7WJI - chains C and D of the 5 polymer chains in the assembly; structure by electron microscopy, 4.50 A resolution (low resolution: residue-level contacts below are approximate; hydrogen-bond / salt-bridge calls are withheld).

== Chain C ==
Name: Sodium leak channel non-selective protein, Extended tegument protein pp150
Organism: Homo sapiens
UniProt: chimeric construct of Q8IZF0, A0A076JQ90: residues 1-1738 from Q8IZF0 (NALCN_HUMAN) positions 1-1738 (same numbers); residues 1754-1992 from A0A076JQ90 positions 1056-1294 (UniProt number = residue number - 698)
Sequence (1992 residues; numbered 1 to 1992; the number before each row is that of its first residue):
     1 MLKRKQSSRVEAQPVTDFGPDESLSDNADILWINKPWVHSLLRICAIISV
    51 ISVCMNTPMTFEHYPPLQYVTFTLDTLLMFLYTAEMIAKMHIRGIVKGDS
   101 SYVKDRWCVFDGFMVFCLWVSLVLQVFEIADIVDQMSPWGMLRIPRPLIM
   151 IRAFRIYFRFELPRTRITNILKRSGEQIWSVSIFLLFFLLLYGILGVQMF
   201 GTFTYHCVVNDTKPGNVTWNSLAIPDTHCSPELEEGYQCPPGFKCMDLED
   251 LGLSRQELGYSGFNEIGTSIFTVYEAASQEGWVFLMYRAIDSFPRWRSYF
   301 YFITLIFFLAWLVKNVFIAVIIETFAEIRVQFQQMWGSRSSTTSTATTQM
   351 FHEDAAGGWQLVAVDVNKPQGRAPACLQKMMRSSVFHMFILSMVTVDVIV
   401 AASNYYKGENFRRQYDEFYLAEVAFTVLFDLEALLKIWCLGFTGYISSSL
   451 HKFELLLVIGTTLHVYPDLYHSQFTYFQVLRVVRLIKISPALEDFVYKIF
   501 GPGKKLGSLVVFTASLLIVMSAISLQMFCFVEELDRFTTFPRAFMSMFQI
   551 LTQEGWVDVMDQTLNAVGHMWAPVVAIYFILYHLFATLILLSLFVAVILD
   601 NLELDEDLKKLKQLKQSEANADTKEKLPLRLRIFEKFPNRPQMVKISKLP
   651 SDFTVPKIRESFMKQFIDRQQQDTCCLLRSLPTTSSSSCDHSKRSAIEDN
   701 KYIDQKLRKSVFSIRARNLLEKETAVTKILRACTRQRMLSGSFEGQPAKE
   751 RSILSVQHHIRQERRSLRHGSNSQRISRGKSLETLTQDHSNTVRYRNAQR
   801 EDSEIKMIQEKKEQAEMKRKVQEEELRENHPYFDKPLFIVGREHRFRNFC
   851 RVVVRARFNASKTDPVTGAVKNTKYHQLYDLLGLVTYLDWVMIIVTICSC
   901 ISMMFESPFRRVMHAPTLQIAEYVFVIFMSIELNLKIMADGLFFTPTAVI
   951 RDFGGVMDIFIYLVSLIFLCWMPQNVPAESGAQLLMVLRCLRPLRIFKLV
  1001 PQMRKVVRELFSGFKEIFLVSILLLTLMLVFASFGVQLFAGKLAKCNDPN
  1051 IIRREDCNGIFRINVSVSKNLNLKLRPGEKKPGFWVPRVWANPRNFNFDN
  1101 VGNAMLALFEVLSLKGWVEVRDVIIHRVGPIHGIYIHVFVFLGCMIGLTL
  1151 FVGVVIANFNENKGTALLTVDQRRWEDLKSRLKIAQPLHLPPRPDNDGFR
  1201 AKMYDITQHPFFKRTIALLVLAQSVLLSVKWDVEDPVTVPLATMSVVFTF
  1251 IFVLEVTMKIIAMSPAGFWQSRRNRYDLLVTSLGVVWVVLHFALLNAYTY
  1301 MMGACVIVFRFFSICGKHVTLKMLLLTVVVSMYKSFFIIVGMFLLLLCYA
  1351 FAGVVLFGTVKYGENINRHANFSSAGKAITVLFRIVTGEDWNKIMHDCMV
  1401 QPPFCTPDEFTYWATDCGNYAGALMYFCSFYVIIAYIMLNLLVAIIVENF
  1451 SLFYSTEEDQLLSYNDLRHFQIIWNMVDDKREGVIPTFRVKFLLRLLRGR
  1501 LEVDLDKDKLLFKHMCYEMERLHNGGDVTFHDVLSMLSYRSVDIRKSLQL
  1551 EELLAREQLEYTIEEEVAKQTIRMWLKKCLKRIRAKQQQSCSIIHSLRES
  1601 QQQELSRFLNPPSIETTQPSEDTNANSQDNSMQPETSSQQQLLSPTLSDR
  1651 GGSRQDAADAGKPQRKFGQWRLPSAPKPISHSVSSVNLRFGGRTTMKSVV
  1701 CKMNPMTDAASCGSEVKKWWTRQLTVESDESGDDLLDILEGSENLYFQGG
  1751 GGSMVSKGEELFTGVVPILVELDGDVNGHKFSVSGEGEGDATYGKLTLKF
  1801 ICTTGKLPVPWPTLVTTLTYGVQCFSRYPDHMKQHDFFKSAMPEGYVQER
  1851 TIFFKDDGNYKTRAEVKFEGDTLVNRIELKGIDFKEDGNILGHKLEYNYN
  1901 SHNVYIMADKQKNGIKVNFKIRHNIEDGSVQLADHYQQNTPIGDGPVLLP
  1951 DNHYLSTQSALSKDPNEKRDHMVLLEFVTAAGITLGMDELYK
Unresolved in the structure: 1-30, 337-372, 618-625, 670-713, 738-800, 837-845, 1585-1992
Sequence notes: linker (1739-1753)
Reported in the primary citation:
  - conformationally variable residues (order/disorder transition): Pro638 to Arg669, Arg715 to Arg737
  - mutagenesis - F662E: unchanged expression
  - mutagenesis - F662E: unchanged localization

== Chain D ==
Name: Transmembrane protein FAM155A
Organism: Homo sapiens
UniProt: B1AL88 (F155A_HUMAN); residue numbers follow UniProt; this construct covers 1-458
Sequence (458 residues; numbered 1 to 458; the number before each row is that of its first residue):
     1 MTRGAWMCRQYDDGLKIWLAAPRENEKPFIDSERAQKWRLSLASLLFFTV
    51 LLSDHLWFCAEAKLTRARDKEHQQQQRQQQQQQQQQRQRQQQQQQRRQQE
   101 PSWPALLASMGESSPAAQAHRLLSASSSPTLPPSPGDGGGGGGKGNRGKD
   151 DRGKALFLGNSAKPVWRLETCYPQGASSGQCFTVENADAVCARNWSRGAA
   201 GGDGQEVRSKHPTPLWNLSDFYLSFCNSYTLWELFSGLSSPNTLNCSLDV
   251 VLKEGGEMTTCRQCVEAYQDYDHHAQEKYEEFESVLHKYLQSEEYSVKSC
   301 PEDCKIVYKAWLCSQYFEVTQFNCRKTIPCKQYCLEVQTRCPFILPDNDE
   351 VIYGGLSSFICTGLYETFLTNDEPECCDVRREEKSNNPSKGTVEKSGSCH
   401 RTSLTVSSATRLCNSRLKLCVLVLILLHTVLTASAAQNTAGLSFGGINTL
   451 EENSTNEE
Unresolved in the structure: 1-191, 250-258, 383-458

== How chain C and chain D interact ==
Contacting residue pairs (75):
  Val209(C) - Lys288(D)
  Ser221(C) - Lys288(D)
  Ala223(C) - Lys288(D)
  Ile224(C) - Lys288(D)
  Ile224(C) - Tyr289(D)
  Pro225(C) - Lys288(D)
  Pro225(C) - Tyr289(D)
  Pro225(C) - Leu290(D)
  Pro225(C) - Gln291(D)
  Thr227(C) - Leu290(D)
  Cys239(C) - Leu290(D)
  Phe243(C) - Lys288(D)
  Gly408(C) - Tyr365(D)
  Asn1047(C) - Tyr353(D)
  Pro1049(C) - Glu350(D)
  Pro1049(C) - Val351(D)
  Ile1060(C) - Gln315(D)
  Ile1063(C) - Pro346(D)
  Ile1063(C) - Ser358(D)
  Asn1064(C) - Pro346(D)
  Ser1066(C) - Pro346(D)
  Ser1066(C) - Asp347(D)
  Gly1083(C) - Glu281(D)
  Phe1084(C) - Glu281(D)
  Phe1084(C) - Phe282(D)
  Phe1084(C) - Tyr308(D)
  Phe1084(C) - Ser358(D)
  Trp1085(C) - Lys278(D)
  Trp1085(C) - Glu281(D)
  Trp1085(C) - Tyr308(D)
  Val1086(C) - Ser358(D)
  Pro1087(C) - Trp311(D)
  Pro1087(C) - Cys361(D)
  Val1089(C) - Thr362(D)
  Val1089(C) - Gly363(D)
  Val1089(C) - Leu364(D)
  Trp1090(C) - Leu364(D)
  Trp1090(C) - Tyr365(D)
  Asn1092(C) - Leu356(D)
  Asn1092(C) - Leu364(D)
  Pro1093(C) - Gly354(D)
  Arg1094(C) - Phe343(D)
  Arg1094(C) - Gly354(D)
  Arg1094(C) - Gly355(D)
  Asn1095(C) - Gly354(D)
  Asn1095(C) - Gly355(D)
  Glu1119(C) - Ile352(D)
  Asp1122(C) - Ile352(D)
  Val1123(C) - Ile352(D)
  Arg1127(C) - Val351(D)
  Arg1127(C) - Ile352(D)
  Val1360(C) - Tyr295(D)
  Lys1361(C) - Tyr295(D)
  Lys1361(C) - Ser296(D)
  Lys1361(C) - Ser299(D)
  Lys1361(C) - Pro342(D)
  Tyr1362(C) - Gln291(D)
  Tyr1362(C) - Tyr295(D)
  Tyr1362(C) - Pro342(D)
  Tyr1362(C) - Phe343(D)
  Gly1363(C) - Phe343(D)
  Asn1367(C) - Gln291(D)
  Arg1368(C) - Leu290(D)
  Arg1368(C) - Gln291(D)
  Lys1393(C) - Leu345(D)
  Pro1403(C) - Gln338(D)
  Phe1404(C) - Gln338(D)
  Phe1404(C) - Thr339(D)
  Phe1404(C) - Ile360(D)
  Cys1405(C) - Thr339(D)
  Thr1406(C) - Lys298(D)
  Ala1414(C) - Lys298(D)
  Thr1415(C) - Lys298(D)
  Asp1416(C) - Ser296(D)
  Asp1416(C) - Lys298(D)
Interface residues without a listed pair, chain C (51 interface residues in all): Asp1048, Arg1062, Val1065, Lys1081, Ala1091, Phe1096, Thr1359
Interface residues without a listed pair, chain D (44 interface residues in all): Val285, His287, Glu294, Val297, Leu335, Arg340, Asp349, Phe359, Glu366

== Overview ==
51 residues of chain C face 44 of chain D across their interface. The paper reports that F662E of chain C
leaves expression unchanged; conformational variability at Pro638(C) and Arg715(C).
Here chain C is Sodium leak channel non-selective protein, Extended tegument protein pp150 and chain D is
Transmembrane protein FAM155A, both from Homo sapiens. Entry 7WJI (Architecture of the human NALCN
channelosome) was determined by electron microscopy.
